Entry 8JND (electron microscopy, 3.66 A resolution); this record covers chains F and J of the 19 polymer chains in the assembly.

Chain F:
Protein: Histone H4
From: Homo sapiens
UniProt: P62805 (H4_HUMAN); residues 0-102 here correspond to UniProt positions 1-103 (UniProt number = residue number + 1)
Chain sequence (106 residues; row label = number of the first residue in the row; numbers below 1 keep their minus sign (Gly-3 is residue -3)):
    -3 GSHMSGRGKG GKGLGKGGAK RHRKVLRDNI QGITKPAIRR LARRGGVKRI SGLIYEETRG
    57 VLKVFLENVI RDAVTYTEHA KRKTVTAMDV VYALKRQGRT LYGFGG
Not modelled in the structure: -3 to 15
Differences from the reference sequence: expression tag (-3 to -1)
UniProt features mapped onto this chain:
  - DNA-binding region: Lys16 to Lys20
  - modified residue: Ser1 (N-acetylserine), Arg3 (Asymmetric dimethylarginine), Lys5 (N6-(2-hydroxyisobutyryl)lysine), Lys8 (N6-(2-hydroxyisobutyryl)lysine), Lys12 (N6-(2-hydroxyisobutyryl)lysine), Lys16 (N6-(2-hydroxyisobutyryl)lysine), Lys20 (N6,N6,N6-trimethyllysine), Lys31 (N6-(2-hydroxyisobutyryl)lysine), Lys44 (N6-(2-hydroxyisobutyryl)lysine), Ser47 (Phosphoserine), Tyr51 (Phosphotyrosine), Lys59 (N6-(2-hydroxyisobutyryl)lysine), Lys77 (N6-(2-hydroxyisobutyryl)lysine), Lys79 (N6-(2-hydroxyisobutyryl)lysine), Thr80 (Phosphothreonine), Tyr88 (Phosphotyrosine), Lys91 (N6-(2-hydroxyisobutyryl)lysine)
  - cross-link (Glycyl lysine isopeptide (Lys-Gly)): Lys12 (interchain with G-Cter in SUMO2), Lys20 (interchain with G-Cter in SUMO2), Lys31 (interchain with G-Cter in SUMO2), Lys59 (interchain with G-Cter in SUMO2), Lys79 (interchain with G-Cter in SUMO2), Lys91 (interchain with G-Cter in SUMO2)

Chain J:
Molecule: 153-nt DNA strand
From: synthetic construct
Sequence (153 nucleotides; numbered 1 to 153; the number before each row is that of its first residue):
     1 TGGCCGTTTT CGTTGTTTTT TTCTGTCTCG TGCCTGGTGT CTTGGGTGTA ATCCCCTTGG
    61 CGGTTAAAAC GCGGGGGACA GCGCGTACGT GCGTTTAAGC GGTGCTAGAG CTGTCTACGA
   121 CCAATTGAGC GGCCTCGGCA CCGGGATTCT GAT

How chain F and chain J interact:
Contacting residue pairs (11; chain F residue first):
  Lys16(F) - DA107(J)  salt bridge to the phosphate
  Arg45(F) - DC88(J)  hydrogen bond to the sugar
  Arg45(F) - DG89(J)  phosphate contact
  Ile46(F) - DC88(J)  phosphate contact
  Ile46(F) - DG89(J)  hydrogen bond to the phosphate
  Ser47(F) - DC88(J)  hydrogen bond to the phosphate
  Gly48(F) - DC88(J)  hydrogen bond to the phosphate
  Arg78(F) - DA109(J)  phosphate contact
  Lys79(F) - DG108(J)  phosphate contact
  Lys79(F) - DA109(J)  hydrogen bond to the phosphate
  Thr80(F) - DA109(J)  hydrogen bond to the phosphate
Interface residues without a listed pair, chain F (10 interface residues in all): Arg39, Lys44
Interface residues without a listed pair, chain J (7 interface residues in all): DT90, DG110

In short:
Chain F and chain J form an interface of 10 and 7 residues respectively, with 6 hydrogen bonds and 1 salt
bridge. Polar pairs include Arg45(F)-DC88(J), Ile46(F)-DG89(J) and Ser47(F)-DC88(J). Curated annotation
(UniProt) lists a DNA-binding region on chain F.
Chain F is Histone H4 (Homo sapiens) and chain J is a 153-nt DNA strand (synthetic construct); the structure,
The cryo-EM structure of the nonameric RAD51 ring bound to the nucleosome with the linker DNA ..., was
determined by electron microscopy (same publication as 8JNE, 8JNF, 8XBT, 8XBU and 8XBW).
